7W14 - chains A and D of the 5 polymer chains in the assembly; structure by electron microscopy, 2.20 A resolution.

[Chain A]
Molecule: Capsid protein VP1
Organism: Coxsackievirus B3
Sequence (284 residues; row label = number of the first residue in the row):
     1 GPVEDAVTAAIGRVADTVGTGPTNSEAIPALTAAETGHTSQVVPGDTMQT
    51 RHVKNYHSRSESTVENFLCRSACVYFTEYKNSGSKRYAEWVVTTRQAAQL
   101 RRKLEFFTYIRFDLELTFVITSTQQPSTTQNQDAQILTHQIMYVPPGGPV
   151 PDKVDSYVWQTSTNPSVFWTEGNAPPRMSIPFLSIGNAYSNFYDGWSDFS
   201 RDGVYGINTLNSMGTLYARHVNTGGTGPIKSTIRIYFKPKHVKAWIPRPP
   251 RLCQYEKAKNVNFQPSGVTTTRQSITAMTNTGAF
Unresolved in the structure: 1-11, 282-284
Reported in the primary citation:
  - conformationally variable residues (loop rearrangement): Asn-208 to Leu-216

[Chain D]
Molecule: Capsid protein VP4
Organism: Coxsackievirus B3
Sequence (68 residues; row label = number of the first residue in the row):
     1 GAQVSTQKTGAHETGLNASGNSIIHYTNINYYKDAASNSATRQDFAQDPG
    51 KFTEPVKDIMIKSLPALN
Unresolved in the structure: 13-22

[Interface between chain A and chain D]
Pairs across the interface - 39 pairs, chain A then chain D:
  Gly-12(A) with Phe-45(D)
  Arg-13(A) with Ala-11(D)
  Ala-27(A) with Ser-63(D)
  Ile-28(A) with Ser-63(D), hydrogen bond (backbone-backbone)
  Pro-29(A) with Lys-62(D)
  Thr-32(A) with Ala-66(D)
  Ala-33(A) with Ala-66(D); Leu-67(D), hydrophobic
  Thr-36(A) with Val-56(D); Met-60(D)
  His-38(A) with Glu-54(D), salt bridge; Met-60(D)
  Gln-41(A) with Glu-54(D); Lys-62(D), hydrogen bond (backbone-side chain)
  Val-42(A) with Lys-62(D)
  Asp-46(A) with Lys-62(D), salt bridge
  Tyr-56(A) with Ala-11(D), hydrophobic
  Ser-58(A) with Lys-8(D), hydrogen bond
  Arg-59(A) with Gln-47(D)
  Ser-60(A) with Lys-8(D), hydrogen bond; Phe-45(D)
  Thr-63(A) with Asp-44(D); Phe-45(D)
  Glu-65(A) with Ala-40(D); Thr-41(D), hydrogen bond (side chain-backbone)
  Asn-66(A) with Arg-42(D), hydrogen bond
  Cys-69(A) with Ala-40(D), hydrophobic; Arg-42(D), hydrogen bond (backbone-side chain)
  Asp-113(A) with Ala-36(D)
  Ser-179(A) with Ala-36(D)
  Pro-181(A) with Ala-36(D), hydrophobic
  Lys-240(A) with Ala-36(D), hydrogen bond (side chain-backbone); Ser-37(D); Asn-38(D), hydrogen bond (side chain-backbone)
  His-241(A) with Ala-35(D); Asn-38(D); Ser-39(D), hydrogen bond (side chain-backbone); Thr-41(D)
  Pro-247(A) with Phe-52(D)
Also at the interface, not in a pair above, chain A (30 interface residues in all): Leu-31, Gly-37, Thr-39, Val-43
Also at the interface, not in a pair above, chain D (25 interface residues in all): Thr-53, Pro-55, Leu-64, Pro-65

[In short]
The interface between chain A and chain D involves 30 residues on one side and 25 on the other; the contacts
include 10 hydrogen bonds and 2 salt bridges. Polar contacts include His-38(A)/Glu-54(D), Asp-46(A)/Lys-62(D)
and Gln-41(A)/Lys-62(D). The paper reports conformational variability at Asn-208(A).
Chain A is Capsid protein VP1 and chain D is Capsid protein VP4, both from Coxsackievirus B3; the structure,
Coxsackievirus B3 at pH7.4 (VP3-234E) incubation with coxsackievirus and adenovirus receptor for 20min, was
determined by electron microscopy, deposited together with 7VXH, 7VXZ, 7VY0, 7VY5, 7VY6, 7VYK and 3 further
entries.
